PDB entry 6APK | X-ray diffraction, 2.50 A resolution | chain A

[Chain A]
Molecule: DisD protein
Organism: Sorangium cellulosum
Notes: EC 2.3.1.39
Reference sequence: Q4U443 (Q4U443_SORCE); residue numbers follow UniProt; this construct covers 1-282
Amino-acid sequence (282 residues; each row starts with the number of its first residue):
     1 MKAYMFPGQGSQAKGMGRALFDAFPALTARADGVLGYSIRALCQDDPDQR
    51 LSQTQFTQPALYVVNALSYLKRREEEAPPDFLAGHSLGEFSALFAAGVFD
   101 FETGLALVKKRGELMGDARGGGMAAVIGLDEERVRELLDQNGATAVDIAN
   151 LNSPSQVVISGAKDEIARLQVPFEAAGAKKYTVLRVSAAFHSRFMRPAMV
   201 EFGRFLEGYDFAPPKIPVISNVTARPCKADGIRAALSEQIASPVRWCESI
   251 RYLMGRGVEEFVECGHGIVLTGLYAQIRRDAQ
What the authors report for this chain:
  - catalytic residues: Ser86, Arg111, His191 (citing earlier work)
  - specificity-determining residues: Gln9, Phe190 (citing earlier work)
  - conformationally variable residues (side-chain flip): Gln9, Gln156, Gln276
  - contacts within the chain: Asn152-Gln156 (hydrogen bond)

[Summary]
The paper reports catalytic residues Ser86, Arg111 and His191; specificity determinants Gln9 and Phe190.
Chain A is DisD protein (Sorangium cellulosum); the structure, Trans-acting transferase from Disorazole
synthase solved by serial femtosecond XFEL crystallography, was determined by X-ray diffraction together with
6APF, 6APG and 6APM from the same study.
